Entry 6BNR (X-ray diffraction, 1.95 A resolution); this record covers chains A and C of the 4 polymer chains in the assembly.

== Chain A (and C) ==
Protein: Hemoglobin subunit alpha
From: Homo sapiens
Notes: chain C of this document is another copy of the same molecule, construct and numbering; everything in this record applies to it too
UniProtKB: P69905 (HBA_HUMAN); residues 1-141 here correspond to UniProt positions 2-142 (UniProt number = residue number + 1)
Amino-acid sequence (141 residues; row label = number of the first residue in the row):
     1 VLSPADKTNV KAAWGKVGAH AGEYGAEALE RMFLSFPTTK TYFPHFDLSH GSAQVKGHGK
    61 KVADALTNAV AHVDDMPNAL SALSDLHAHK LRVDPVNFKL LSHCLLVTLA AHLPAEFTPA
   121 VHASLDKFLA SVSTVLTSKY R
Curated features (UniProtKB/Swiss-Prot):
  - binding site (O2): His58
  - binding site (heme b): His87
  - site: Thr8, Asn9 (Microbial infection: Cleavage), Lys11 (Not glycated), Ala13, Trp14 (Microbial infection: Cleavage), Tyr24, Gly25 (Microbial infection: Cleavage), Leu29, Glu30 (Microbial infection: Cleavage), His45, Phe46 (Microbial infection: Cleavage), Asp47, Leu48 (Microbial infection: Cleavage), Ser52, Ala53 (Microbial infection: Cleavage), Val55, Lys56 (Microbial infection: Cleavage), Lys56 (Not glycated), Gly59, Lys60 (Microbial infection: Cleavage), Lys60 (Not glycated), Lys90 (Not glycated), Leu91, Arg92 (Microbial infection: Cleavage), Lys99 (Not glycated), Leu106, Val107 (Microbial infection: Cleavage), Thr108, Leu109 (Microbial infection: Cleavage), Val121, His122 (Microbial infection: Cleavage), Ser133, Thr134 (Microbial infection: Cleavage)
  - modified residue: Ser3 (Phosphoserine), Lys7 (N6-succinyllysine), Thr8 (Phosphothreonine), Lys11 (N6-succinyllysine), Lys16 (N6-acetyllysine), Tyr24 (Phosphotyrosine), Ser35 (Phosphoserine), Lys40 (N6-succinyllysine), Ser49 (Phosphoserine), Ser102 (Phosphoserine), Thr108 (Phosphothreonine), Ser124 (Phosphoserine), Ser131 (Phosphoserine), Thr134 (Phosphothreonine), Thr137 (Phosphothreonine), Ser138 (Phosphoserine)
  - glycosylation (N-linked (Glc) (glycation) lysine): Lys7, Lys16, Lys40, Lys61
Covalently attached groups: 2-[(4-methoxy-2-methylphenoxy)methyl]pyridine (E0J) linked to Val1
Ion coordination: heme Fe near His87 (its only coordinating residue here)
Ligand contacts:
  - carbon monoxide / heme: Leu29, Met32, Thr39, Tyr42, Phe43, His45, Phe46, His58, Lys61, Val62, Ala65, Leu66, Leu83, Leu86, His87, Leu91, Val93, Asn97, Phe98, Leu101, Leu105, Val132, Leu136
  - E0J (2-[(4-methoxy-2-methylphenoxy)methyl]pyridine): Leu2, Pro77, Lys127, Ala130, Ser131, Thr134, Val135
From the paper describing this entry:
  - binding site for E0J: Val1, Pro77, Thr134

== Chain A / chain C interface ==
Pairs across the interface - 19 pairs, chain A then chain C:
  Val1(A) - Val135(C)  hydrophobic
  Val1(A) - Ser138(C)
  Val1(A) - Tyr140(C)  hydrophobic
  Leu2(A) - Tyr140(C)
  Ser3(A) - Tyr140(C)
  Ser3(A) - Arg141(C)
  Pro4(A) - Tyr140(C)
  Pro4(A) - Arg141(C)
  Lys127(A) - Lys139(C)  hydrogen bond (side chain-backbone)
  Val135(A) - Val1(C)  hydrophobic
  Ser138(A) - Val1(C)
  Lys139(A) - Ser3(C)
  Lys139(A) - Lys127(C)  hydrogen bond (backbone-side chain)
  Tyr140(A) - Val1(C)  hydrophobic
  Tyr140(A) - Leu2(C)
  Tyr140(A) - Ser3(C)
  Tyr140(A) - Pro4(C)
  Arg141(A) - Ser3(C)
  Arg141(A) - Pro4(C)
Interface residues without a listed pair, chain A (13 interface residues in all): Asp6, Pro77, Thr134
Interface residues without a listed pair, chain C (13 interface residues in all): Asp6, Pro77, Thr134

== In short ==
Chain A and chain C each contribute 13 residues to their interface, with 2 hydrogen bonds. The hydrogen-bonded
pair is Lys127(A)-Lys139(C). Bound to chain A: carbon monoxide / heme. Compound E0J is covalently linked to
Val1(A). From the paper: a binding site for E0J at Val1(A), Pro77(A) and Thr134(A).
Chain A and chain C are both Hemoglobin subunit alpha (Homo sapiens); the structure, Carbonmonoxy hemoglobin
in complex with the antisickling agent 5-methoxy-2-(pyridin-2-ylmethoxy)benzaldehyde (INN310), was determined
by X-ray diffraction.
